Entry 8FAR (X-ray diffraction, 3.66 A resolution); this record covers chains A and B.

[Chain A]
Protein: I432-1-cc
Source organism: synthetic construct
Sequence (145 residues; each row starts with the number of its first residue):
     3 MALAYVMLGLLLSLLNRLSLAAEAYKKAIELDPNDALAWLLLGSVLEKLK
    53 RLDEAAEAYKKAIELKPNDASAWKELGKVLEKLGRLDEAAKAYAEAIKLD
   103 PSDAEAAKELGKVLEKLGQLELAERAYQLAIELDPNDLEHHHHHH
Disordered / not traced: 139-147

[Chain B]
Protein: I432-1-cc
Source organism: synthetic construct
Sequence (213 residues; row label = number of the first residue in the row; numbers below 1 keep their minus sign (Met-1 is residue -1)):
    -1 MKMEELFKKHKIVAVLRANSVEEAKEKALAVFRGGVHLIEITFTVPDADT
    49 VIKELSFLKEKGAIIGAGTVTSLEQCQKAVESGAEFIVSPHLDPEISKFC
    99 KINGVFYMPGVMTPTELVKAMKLGHTILKLFPGEVVGPQFVKAMKGPFPN
   149 VKFVPTGGVNDQNVCEWFKAGVLAVGVGSALVKGTPEQVEMLAVLFVAKI
   199 AGCTELEHHHHHH
Disordered / not traced: -1 to 0, 204-211
Disulfides: Cys163-Cys201

[Chain A / chain B interface]
Contacting residue pairs - 21 pairs, chain A then chain B:
  Lys93(A) - Glu188(B)  salt bridge
  Ala96(A) - Val192(B)
  Ile99(A) - Ala196(B)  hydrophobic
  Lys100(A) - Arg31(B)  hydrogen bond (side chain-backbone)
  Lys100(A) - Gly32(B)
  Lys100(A) - Val192(B)
  Pro103(A) - Ala196(B)  hydrophobic
  Pro103(A) - Ala199(B)  hydrophobic
  Gln121(A) - Gln186(B)  hydrogen bond
  Leu124(A) - Met189(B)  hydrophobic
  Leu124(A) - Leu190(B)  hydrophobic
  Leu124(A) - Leu193(B)
  Arg127(A) - Asp159(B)  salt bridge
  Arg127(A) - Ala178(B)
  Arg127(A) - Leu190(B)
  Arg127(A) - Leu193(B)
  Arg127(A) - Phe194(B)
  Gln130(A) - Asp159(B)
  Gln130(A) - Gln160(B)  hydrogen bond
  Leu131(A) - Leu193(B)  hydrophobic
  Glu134(A) - Lys197(B)  salt bridge
Interface residues without a listed pair, chain A (14 interface residues in all): Ala92, Leu116, Ala128
Interface residues without a listed pair, chain B (17 interface residues in all): Cys163, Glu185

[In short]
The interface between chain A and chain B involves 14 residues on one side and 17 on the other; the contacts
include 3 hydrogen bonds and 3 salt bridges. Polar pairs include Lys93(A)-Glu188(B), Arg127(A)-Asp159(B) and
Glu134(A)-Lys197(B).
Chain A is I432-1-cc and chain B is I432-1-cc, both from synthetic construct; the structure, Accurate
computational design of genetically encoded 3D protein crystals, was determined by X-ray diffraction (same
publication as 8CUS, 8CUT, 8CUU, 8CUV, 8CUW, 8CWS and 3 further entries).
